3M39 - chain A; structure by X-ray diffraction, 1.65 A resolution.

[Chain A]
Protein: Myoglobin
Organism: Physeter catodon
Notes: fragment: l29h, f43h, v68e, i107e
Reference sequence: P02185 (MYG_PHYCA); residues 1-153 here correspond to UniProt positions 2-154 (UniProt number = residue number + 1)
Sequence (153 residues; numbered 1 to 153; the number before each row is that of its first residue):
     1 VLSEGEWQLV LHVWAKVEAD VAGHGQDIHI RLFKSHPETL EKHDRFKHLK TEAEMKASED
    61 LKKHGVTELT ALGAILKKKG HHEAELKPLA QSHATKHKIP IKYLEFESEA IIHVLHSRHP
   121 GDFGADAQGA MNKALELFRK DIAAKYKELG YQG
Sequence notes: engineered mutation His29 (Leu30 in P02185), His43 (Phe44 in P02185), Glu68 (Val69 in P02185), Glu107 (Ile108 in P02185)
UniProt features mapped onto this chain:
  - binding site (nitrite): His64
  - binding site (O2): His64
  - binding site (heme b): His93
  - modified residue: Ser3 (Phosphoserine), Thr67 (Phosphothreonine)
Ion coordination: Fe2+: His29, His43, His64, Glu68; heme Fe: Glu68, His93
Ligand contacts: heme (HEM): Leu32, Thr39, Lys42, His43, Arg45, Phe46, His64, Thr67, Glu68, Ala71, Leu72, Leu89, Ser92, His93, His97, Ile99, Tyr103, Leu104, Glu107, Phe138
What the authors report for this chain:
  - Fe2+ coordination: His29, His43, His64, Glu68
  - Fe2+ coordination through a water molecule: Glu107
  - conformationally variable residues (side-chain flip): Glu68
  - mutagenesis - I107E: increased catalytic activity on NO

[Summary]
Bound to chain A: heme. The Fe2+ site is built by His29, His43, His64 and Glu68. Glu68 and His93 coordinate a
heme Fe ion. Curated annotation (UniProt) lists nitrite-binding residue His64, O2-binding residue His64 and
heme b-binding residue His93. From the paper: I107E increases catalytic activity on NO; Fe2+ coordination by
His29, His43 and His64 among others.
Chain A is Myoglobin (Physeter catodon); the structure, The roles of glutamates and metal ions in a rationally
designed nitric oxide reductase based on ..., was determined by X-ray diffraction (same publication as 3M38,
3M3A and 3M3B).
